4TW5 - chains A and C of the 4 polymer chains in the assembly; structure by X-ray diffraction, 2.37 A resolution.

Chain A (and C):
Protein: Eps1p
From: Saccharomyces cerevisiae
Notes: EC 5.4.3.1; chain C of this document is another copy of the same molecule, construct and numbering; everything in this record applies to it too
UniProt: C7GJH6 (C7GJH6_YEAS2); residues 28-295 here = UniProt positions 28-295
Chain sequence (272 residues; row label = number of the first residue in the row):
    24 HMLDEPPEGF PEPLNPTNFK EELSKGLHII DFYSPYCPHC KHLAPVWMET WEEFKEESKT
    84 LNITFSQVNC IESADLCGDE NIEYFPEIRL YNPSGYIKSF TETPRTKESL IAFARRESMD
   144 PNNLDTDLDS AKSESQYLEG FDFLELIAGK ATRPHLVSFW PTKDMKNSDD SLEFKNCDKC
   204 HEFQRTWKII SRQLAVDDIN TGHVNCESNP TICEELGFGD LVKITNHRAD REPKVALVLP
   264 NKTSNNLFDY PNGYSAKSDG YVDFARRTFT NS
Disordered / not traced: 24-28, 293-295
Disulfide bonds: Cys-60/Cys-63, Cys-93/Cys-100, Cys-200/Cys-203, Cys-229/Cys-236
Construct notes: expression tag (24-27)

How chain A and chain C interact:
Contacting residue pairs (37; chain A residue first):
  Ile-170(A) / His-250(C)  hydrogen bond (backbone-side chain)
  Glu-237(A) / Glu-237(C)
  Glu-237(A) / Gly-242(C)
  Glu-238(A) / Gly-242(C)
  Glu-238(A) / Asp-243(C)
  Leu-239(A) / His-250(C)
  Leu-239(A) / Arg-251(C)  hydrogen bond (backbone-side chain)
  Gly-240(A) / Gly-240(C)
  Gly-240(A) / Gly-242(C)
  Gly-240(A) / Asp-243(C)
  Phe-241(A) / Arg-251(C)
  Gly-242(A) / Glu-237(C)
  Gly-242(A) / Glu-238(C)
  Gly-242(A) / Gly-240(C)
  Asp-243(A) / Glu-238(C)
  Asp-243(A) / Gly-240(C)
  Asn-249(A) / Ser-267(C)
  Asn-249(A) / Asn-268(C)  hydrogen bond (backbone-backbone)
  His-250(A) / Ile-170(C)  hydrogen bond (side chain-backbone)
  His-250(A) / Thr-266(C)
  His-250(A) / Asn-268(C)
  His-250(A) / Asn-269(C)  hydrogen bond (backbone-backbone)
  His-250(A) / Leu-270(C)  hydrogen bond (backbone-backbone)
  Arg-251(A) / Leu-239(C)  hydrogen bond (side chain-backbone)
  Arg-251(A) / Phe-241(C)
  Arg-251(A) / Asp-272(C)  salt bridge
  Ala-252(A) / Asn-268(C)
  Thr-266(A) / His-250(C)
  Ser-267(A) / Asn-249(C)
  Asn-268(A) / Asn-249(C)  hydrogen bond (backbone-backbone)
  Asn-268(A) / His-250(C)
  Asn-268(A) / Arg-251(C)
  Asn-268(A) / Ala-252(C)
  Asn-269(A) / His-250(C)  hydrogen bond (backbone-backbone)
  Leu-270(A) / His-250(C)  hydrogen bond (backbone-backbone)
  Leu-270(A) / Arg-251(C)
  Asp-272(A) / Arg-251(C)  salt bridge
Other interface residues (no listed pair), chain A (20 interface residues in all): Ala-171, Phe-271
Other interface residues (no listed pair), chain C (19 interface residues in all): Ala-171

Summary:
20 residues of chain A face 19 of chain C across their interface, with 10 hydrogen bonds and 2 salt bridges.
Polar pairs include Arg-251(A)/Asp-272(C), Ile-170(A)/His-250(C) and Leu-239(A)/Arg-251(C).
Chain A and chain C are both Eps1p (Saccharomyces cerevisiae); the structure, Structure Of the First Two
Thioredoxin Domains of Saccharomyces cerevisiae Eps1p, was determined by X-ray diffraction (same publication
as 4TVE).
